PDB entry 4XO6 | X-ray diffraction, 1.20 A resolution | chains A and B

Chain A (and B):
Molecule: Aldo-keto reductase family 1 member C2
From: Homo sapiens
Notes: EC 1.3.1.20, 1.1.1.357; chain B of this document is another copy of the same molecule, construct and numbering; everything in this record applies to it too
Reference sequence: P52895 (AK1C2_HUMAN); residues 2-323 here = UniProt positions 2-323
Sequence (325 residues; numbered -1 to 323; the number before each row is that of its first residue; numbers below 1 keep their minus sign (Ser-1 is residue -1)):
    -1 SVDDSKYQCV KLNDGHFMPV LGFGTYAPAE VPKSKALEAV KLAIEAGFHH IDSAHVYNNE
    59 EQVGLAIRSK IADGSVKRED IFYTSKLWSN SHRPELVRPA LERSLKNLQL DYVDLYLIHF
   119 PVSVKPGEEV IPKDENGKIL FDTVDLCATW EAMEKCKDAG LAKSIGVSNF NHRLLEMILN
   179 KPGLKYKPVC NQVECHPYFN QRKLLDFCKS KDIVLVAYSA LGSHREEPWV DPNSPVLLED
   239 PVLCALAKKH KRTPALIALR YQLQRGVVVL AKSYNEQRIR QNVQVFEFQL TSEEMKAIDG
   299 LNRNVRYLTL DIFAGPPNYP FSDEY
Construct notes: expression tag (-1 to 1)
Residues lining bound ligands:
  - 5alpha-androstan-3,17-dione (5SD): Tyr24, Val54, Tyr55, Trp86, His117, Val128, Ile129, Trp227, Leu306, Leu308, Phe311
  - NADP (NAP; NADP nicotinamide-adenine-dinucleotide phosphate): Gly22, Thr23, Tyr24, Asp50, Tyr55, Lys84, His117, Ser166, Asn167, Gln190, Tyr216, Ser217, Ala218, Leu219, Gly220, Ser221, His222, Leu236, Ala253, Leu268, Ala269, Lys270, Ser271, Tyr272, Asn273, Arg276, Gln279, Asn280, Leu306
UniProt features mapped onto this chain:
  - active site: Tyr55 (Proton donor)
  - binding site (NADP(+)): Gly20 to Tyr24, Asp50, Ser166, Asn167, Gln190, Tyr216 to His222, Lys270 to Asn280
  - binding site (substrate): Tyr24, His117, His222, Trp227
  - site: Lys84 (Lowers pKa of active site Tyr)
  - natural variant: Ile79 (I79V: In SRXY8), His90 (H90Q: In SRXY8), His222 (H222Q: In SRXY8), Asn300 (N300T: In SRXY8)
  - mutagenesis: Tyr24 (Y24A: Strongly decreases affinity for androstenedione. Decreases androstenedione reductase activity about 60-fold), Lys31 (K31A/M: Increases the low androstenedione reductase activity), Arg301 (R301A: Decreases 3-alpha-hydroxysteroid reductase activity about 50-fold), Arg304 (R304A: Decreases 3-alpha-hydroxysteroid reductase activity about 500-fold)

Interface between chain A and chain B:
Contacting residue pairs - 49 pairs, chain A then chain B:
  Val0(A) with Asp12(B); Gly13(B); His14(B)
  Asp1(A) with Phe15(B)
  Lys4(A) with Tyr5(B); Phe15(B); Glu77(B), hydrogen bond (side chain-backbone); Asp78(B), salt bridge
  Tyr5(A) with Lys4(B); Cys7(B), hydrogen bond (backbone-side chain); Phe15(B), hydrophobic
  Gln6(A) with Cys7(B); Val8(B); Lys9(B)
  Cys7(A) with Tyr5(B); Gln6(B)
  Val8(A) with Gln6(B)
  Lys9(A) with Gln6(B); Glu285(B), salt bridge
  Asp12(A) with Val0(B)
  Gly13(A) with Val0(B); Asp1(B)
  His14(A) with Val0(B)
  Phe15(A) with Asp1(B); Lys4(B); Tyr5(B), hydrophobic
  Glu77(A) with Lys4(B), hydrogen bond (backbone-side chain)
  Asp78(A) with Lys4(B), salt bridge
  Arg200(A) with Ser290(B)
  Asp204(A) with Thr289(B); Ser290(B), hydrogen bond
  Lys207(A) with Gln262(B); Gln287(B); Leu288(B)
  Asp210(A) with Glu285(B); Gln287(B), hydrogen bond
  Gln262(A) with Lys207(B); Gln262(B)
  Phe284(A) with Lys9(B)
  Glu285(A) with Lys9(B), salt bridge; Asp210(B)
  Gln287(A) with Lys207(B); Asp210(B), hydrogen bond; Ile211(B)
  Leu288(A) with Lys207(B)
  Thr289(A) with Asp204(B); Ser208(B)
  Ser290(A) with Arg200(B); Asp204(B), hydrogen bond
Other interface residues (no listed pair), chain A (30 interface residues in all): Ser208, Ile211, Val212, Phe286, Glu291
Other interface residues (no listed pair), chain B (29 interface residues in all): Val212, Phe284, Phe286

Overview:
30 residues of chain A face 29 of chain B across their interface; the contacts include 7 hydrogen bonds and 4
salt bridges. Polar contacts include Lys4(A)-Asp78(B), Lys9(A)-Glu285(B) and Lys4(A)-Glu77(B). Ligands of
chain A: NADP and 5alpha-androstan-3,17-dione.
Both chains are Aldo-keto reductase family 1 member C2 (Homo sapiens). Entry 4XO6 (Crystal structure of human
3-alpha hydroxysteroid dehydrogenase type 3 in complex with NADP+, 5alpha-androstan-3,17-dione and (3beta ...)
was determined by X-ray diffraction (same publication as 4XO7).
